Entry 1YE1 (X-ray diffraction, 4.50 A resolution (low resolution: residue-level contacts below are approximate; hydrogen-bond / salt-bridge calls are withheld)); this record covers chains B and C of the 4 polymer chains in the assembly.

# Chain B
Protein: Hemoglobin beta chain
Source organism: Homo sapiens
UniProt: P68871 (HBB_HUMAN); numbering as in UniProt (aligned over 1-146)
Chain sequence (146 residues; each row starts with the number of its first residue):
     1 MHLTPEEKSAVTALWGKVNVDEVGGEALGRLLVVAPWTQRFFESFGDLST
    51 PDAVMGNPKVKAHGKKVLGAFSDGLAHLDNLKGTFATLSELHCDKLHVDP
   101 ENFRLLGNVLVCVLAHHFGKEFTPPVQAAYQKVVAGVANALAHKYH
Construct notes: engineered mutation Met-1 (Val in P68871), Ala-35 (Tyr in P68871)
Bound ions: heme Fe near His-92 (its only coordinating residue here)
Ligand contacts: heme (HEM): Leu-31, Thr-38, Phe-41, Phe-42, His-63, Lys-66, Val-67, Ala-70, Phe-71, Phe-85, Leu-88, Leu-91, His-92, Leu-96, Val-98, Asn-102, Phe-103, Leu-106, Val-137, Leu-141
Curated features (UniProtKB/Swiss-Prot):
  - natural variant: Leu-3 (H3L: In Graz; this construct carries the variant), Glu-7 (E7A: In G-Makassar; E7K: In Hb C; E7Q: In Machida; E7V: In SKCA), Lys-8 (E8K: In G-Siriraj; this construct carries the variant), Val-11 (A11V: In Iraq-Halabja; this construct carries the variant), Gly-16 (W16G: In Randwick; this construct carries the variant), Val-23 (E23V: In D-Granada; this construct carries the variant), Gly-24 (V24G: In Miyashiro; this construct carries the variant), Gly-25 (G25D: In Moscva; G25R: In Riverdale-Bronx; G25V: In Savannah), Leu-32 (L32P: In Yokohama), Val-33 (L33V: In Muscat; this construct carries the variant), Arg-40 (Q40R: In Tianshui; this construct carries the variant), Phe-42 (F42Y: In Mequon; deletion: In Bruxelles), 11 further natural variant entries in UniProt

# Chain C
Protein: Hemoglobin alpha chain
Source organism: Homo sapiens
UniProt: P69905 (HBA_HUMAN); residues 1-141 here = UniProt positions 1-141
Chain sequence (141 residues; each row starts with the number of its first residue):
     1 VLSPADKTNVKAAWGKVGAHAGEYGAEALERMFLSFPTTKTYFPHFDLSH
    51 GSAQVKGHGKKVADALTNAVAHVDDMPNALSALSDLHAHKLRVDPVNFKL
   101 LSHCLLVTLAAHLPAEFTPAVHASLDKFLASVSTVLTSKYR
Bound ions: heme Fe near His-87 (its only coordinating residue here)
Ligand contacts: heme (HEM): Met-32, Thr-39, Tyr-42, Phe-43, His-45, Phe-46, His-58, Lys-61, Val-62, Ala-65, Leu-66, Leu-83, Leu-86, His-87, Leu-91, Val-93, Asn-97, Phe-98, Leu-101, Val-132, Leu-136
Curated features (UniProtKB/Swiss-Prot):
  - site: Lys-61 (Not glycated)
  - natural variant: Asp-6 (A6D: In J-Toronto; this construct carries the variant), Ala-13 (A13D: In J-Paris 1/J-Aljezur), Glu-27 (A27E: In Shenyang; this construct carries the variant), Lys-61 (K61N: In Zambia; deletion: In Clinic), Asp-64 (A64D: In Pontoise; this construct carries the variant), Asp-75 (D75A: In Lille; D75G: In Chapel Hill; D75N: In G-Pest), Ala-111 (A111D: In Petah Tikva)

# Interface between chain B and chain C
Residue-residue contacts (12):
  Trp-37(B) / Arg-141(C)
  Arg-40(B) / Leu-91(C)
  His-97(B) / Thr-41(C)
  His-97(B) / Pro-44(C)
  Asp-99(B) / Thr-41(C)
  Asp-99(B) / Tyr-42(C)
  Asp-99(B) / Asp-94(C)
  Asp-99(B) / Asn-97(C)
  Glu-101(B) / Asp-94(C)
  Tyr-145(B) / Thr-41(C)
  His-146(B) / Pro-37(C)
  His-146(B) / Lys-40(C)
Other interface residues (no listed pair), chain B (10 interface residues in all): Val-98, Pro-100, Leu-105
Other interface residues (no listed pair), chain C (13 interface residues in all): Thr-38, Arg-92, Val-96, Tyr-140

# Overview
10 residues of chain B face 13 of chain C across their interface. Bound to chain B: heme. Ligands of chain C:
heme.
Here chain B is Hemoglobin beta chain and chain C is Hemoglobin alpha chain, both from Homo sapiens. Entry
1YE1 (T-To-T(High) quaternary transitions in human hemoglobin: betaY35A oxy (2MM IHP, 20% PEG) (1 test set))
was determined by X-ray diffraction, deposited together with 1XXT, 1XY0, 1XZ5, 1XZ7, 1XZU, 1XZV and 45 further
entries.
